3H2W - chain A; structure by X-ray diffraction, 2.66 A resolution.

== Chain A ==
Protein: Cellulase
Source organism: Alicyclobacillus acidocaldarius
Notes: EC 3.2.1.4
UniProtKB: Q9AJS0 (Q9AJS0_ALIAC); residues 1-537 here = UniProt positions 1-537
Chain sequence (537 residues; row label = number of the first residue in the row):
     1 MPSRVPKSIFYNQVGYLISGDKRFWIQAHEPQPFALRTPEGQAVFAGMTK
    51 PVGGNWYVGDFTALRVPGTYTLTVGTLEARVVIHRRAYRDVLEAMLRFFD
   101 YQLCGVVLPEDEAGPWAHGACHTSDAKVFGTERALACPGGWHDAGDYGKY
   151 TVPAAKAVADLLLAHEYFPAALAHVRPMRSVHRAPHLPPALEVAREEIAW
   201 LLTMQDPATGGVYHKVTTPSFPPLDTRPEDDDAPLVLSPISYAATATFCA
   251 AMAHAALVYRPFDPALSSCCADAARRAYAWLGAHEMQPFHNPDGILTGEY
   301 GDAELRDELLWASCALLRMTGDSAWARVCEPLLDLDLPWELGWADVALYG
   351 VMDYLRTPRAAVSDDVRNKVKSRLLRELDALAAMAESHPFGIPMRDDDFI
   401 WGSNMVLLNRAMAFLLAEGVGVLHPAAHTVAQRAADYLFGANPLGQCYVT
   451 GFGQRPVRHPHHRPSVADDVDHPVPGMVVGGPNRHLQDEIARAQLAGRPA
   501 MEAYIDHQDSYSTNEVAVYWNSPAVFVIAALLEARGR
Disordered / not traced: 1-6, 535-537
Bound ions: Zn2+: Cys104, Cys121, His122, His142; Ca2+: Asp302, Glu304, Asp307, Glu308, Ala344; Co2+: Ser465, Asp468, Val470
Residues lining bound ligands: beta-D-glucopyranose (BGC): Asp146, Phe221, Trp401, His461, Arg463, Tyr511, Glu515

== Overview ==
Bound to chain A: beta-D-glucopyranose. The Zn2+ site is built by Cys104, Cys121, His122 and His142. The Ca2+
site is built by Asp302, Glu304, Asp307, Glu308 and Ala344.
Chain A is Cellulase (Alicyclobacillus acidocaldarius); the structure, Structure of A. acidocaldarius
cellulase CelA in complex with cellobiose, was determined by X-ray diffraction, deposited together with 3GZK
and 3H3K.
